Entry 5CZA (X-ray diffraction, 2.50 A resolution); this record covers chains C and D of the 28 polymer chains in the assembly.

[Chain C]
Name: Proteasome subunit alpha type-4
Organism: Saccharomyces cerevisiae (strain ATCC 204508 / S288c)
Notes: EC 3.4.25.1
UniProtKB: P40303 (PSA4_YEAST); residues -1 to 252 here correspond to UniProt positions 1-254 (UniProt number = residue number + 2)
Chain sequence (254 residues; numbered -1 to 252; the number before each row is that of its first residue; numbers below 1 keep their minus sign (Met-1 is residue -1)):
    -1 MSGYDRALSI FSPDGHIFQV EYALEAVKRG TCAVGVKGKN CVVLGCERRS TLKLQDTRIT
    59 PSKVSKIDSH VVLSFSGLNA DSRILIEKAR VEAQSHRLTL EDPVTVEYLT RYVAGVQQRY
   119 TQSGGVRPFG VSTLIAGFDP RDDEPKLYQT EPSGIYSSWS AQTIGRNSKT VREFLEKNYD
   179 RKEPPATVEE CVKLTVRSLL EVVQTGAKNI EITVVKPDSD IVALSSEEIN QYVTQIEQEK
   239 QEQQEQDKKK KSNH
Not modelled in the structure: -1 to 0, 241-252
Curated features (UniProtKB/Swiss-Prot):
  - modified residue: Thr58 (Phosphothreonine)

[Chain D]
Name: Proteasome subunit alpha type-5
Organism: Saccharomyces cerevisiae (strain ATCC 204508 / S288c)
Notes: EC 3.4.25.1
UniProtKB: P32379 (PSA5_YEAST); residues -7 to 252 here correspond to UniProt positions 1-260 (UniProt number = residue number + 8)
Chain sequence (260 residues; numbered -7 to 252; the number before each row is that of its first residue; numbers below 1 keep their minus sign (Met-7 is residue -7)):
    -7 MFLTRSEYDR GVSTFSPEGR LFQVEYSLEA IKLGSTAIGI ATKEGVVLGV EKRATSPLLE
    53 SDSIEKIVEI DRHIGCAMSG LTADARSMIE HARTAAVTHN LYYDEDINVE SLTQSVCDLA
   113 LRFGEGASGE ERLMSRPFGV ALLIAGHDAD DGYQLFHAEP SGTFYRYNAK AIGSGSEGAQ
   173 AELLNEWHSS LTLKEAELLV LKILKQVMEE KLDENNAQLS CITKQDGFKI YDNEKTAELI
   233 KELKEKEAAE SPEEADVEMS
Not modelled in the structure: -7 to 0, 118-124, 243-252

[Chain C / chain D interface]
Residue-residue contacts (62):
  Asp3(C) - Glu117(D)
  Arg4(C) - Glu117(D)
  Ala5(C) - Val4(D)  hydrophobic
  Ala5(C) - Glu117(D)  hydrogen bond (backbone-side chain)
  Ala5(C) - Ser127(D)
  Ser7(C) - Ser127(D)
  Ser7(C) - Arg128(D)
  Ile8(C) - Gln15(D)
  Phe9(C) - Gln15(D)
  Phe9(C) - Tyr18(D)  hydrophobic
  Phe9(C) - Ser19(D)
  Phe9(C) - Ala22(D)  hydrophobic
  Phe9(C) - Leu73(D)  hydrophobic
  Phe9(C) - Arg128(D)
  Phe9(C) - Pro129(D)
  Phe9(C) - Gly131(D)
  Ser10(C) - Tyr18(D)
  Pro11(C) - Tyr18(D)  hydrophobic
  Pro11(C) - Glu21(D)
  Asp12(C) - Glu21(D)
  Gly13(C) - Tyr18(D)
  Gly13(C) - Glu21(D)
  Gly13(C) - Ala22(D)
  His14(C) - Leu25(D)
  Ile15(C) - Leu73(D)  hydrophobic
  Ile15(C) - Arg128(D)
  Lys35(C) - Glu52(D)  salt bridge
  Gln116(C) - Ala75(D)
  Gln116(C) - Asp76(D)
  Thr119(C) - Arg128(D)  hydrogen bond (backbone-side chain)
  Gln120(C) - Met126(D)
  Gln120(C) - Ser127(D)  hydrogen bond (backbone-backbone)
  Gln120(C) - Arg128(D)
  Gln120(C) - Phe130(D)
  Ser121(C) - Ser127(D)
  Gly122(C) - Ser127(D)
  Ser151(C) - Ala75(D)
  Gly152(C) - Ala75(D)
  Ile153(C) - Thr74(D)
  Ile153(C) - Ala75(D)  hydrophobic
  Ser155(C) - Leu51(D)
  Ser155(C) - Ser55(D)
  Ser156(C) - Leu51(D)
  Ser156(C) - Glu52(D)  hydrogen bond
  Ser156(C) - Ser55(D)  hydrogen bond (backbone-side chain)
  Trp157(C) - Thr47(D)
  Trp157(C) - Ser48(D)
  Trp157(C) - Leu50(D)
  Trp157(C) - Leu51(D)
  Trp157(C) - Glu52(D)
  Ser158(C) - Leu50(D)  hydrogen bond (backbone-backbone)
  Ser158(C) - Glu52(D)  hydrogen bond
  Ala159(C) - Leu50(D)
  Leu173(C) - Leu50(D)  hydrophobic
  Glu174(C) - Ser48(D)  hydrogen bond
  Glu174(C) - Pro49(D)
  Glu174(C) - Leu50(D)
  Tyr177(C) - Leu50(D)  hydrophobic
  Arg179(C) - Pro49(D)  hydrogen bond (side chain-backbone)
  Arg179(C) - Leu50(D)
  Arg179(C) - Leu51(D)  hydrogen bond (side chain-backbone)
  Arg179(C) - Glu52(D)
Other interface residues (no listed pair), chain C (31 interface residues in all): Arg170
Other interface residues (no listed pair), chain D (27 interface residues in all): Asp1, Ser79

[In short]
Chain C and chain D form an interface of 31 and 27 residues respectively; the contacts include 10 hydrogen
bonds and 1 salt bridge. Among the polar pairs are Lys35(C)-Glu52(D), Ala5(C)-Glu117(D) and
Thr119(C)-Arg128(D).
Here chain C is Proteasome subunit alpha type-4 and chain D is Proteasome subunit alpha type-5, both from
Saccharomyces cerevisiae (strain ATCC 204508 / S288c). Entry 5CZA (Yeast 20S proteasome beta5-D166N mutant)
was determined by X-ray diffraction (same publication as 5CZ4, 5CZ5, 5CZ6, 5CZ7, 5CZ8, 5CZ9 and 16 further
entries).
